PDB entry 7FL9 | X-ray diffraction, 1.59 A resolution | chains A and B

[Chain A]
Molecule: Pre-mRNA-splicing factor 8
Source organism: Saccharomyces cerevisiae S288C
UniProtKB: P33334 (PRP8_YEAST); residue numbers follow UniProt; this construct covers 1836-2090
Chain sequence (258 residues; each row starts with the number of its first residue):
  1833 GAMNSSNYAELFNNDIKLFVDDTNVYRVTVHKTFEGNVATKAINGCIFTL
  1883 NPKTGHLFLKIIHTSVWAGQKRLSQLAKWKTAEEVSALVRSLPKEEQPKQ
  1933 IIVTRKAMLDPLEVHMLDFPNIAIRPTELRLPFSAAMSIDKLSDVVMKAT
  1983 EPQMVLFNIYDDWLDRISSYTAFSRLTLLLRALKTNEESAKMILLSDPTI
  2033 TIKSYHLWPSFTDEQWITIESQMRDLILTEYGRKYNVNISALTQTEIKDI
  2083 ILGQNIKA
Not modelled in the structure: 2070-2090
Differences from the reference sequence: expression tag (1833-1835)
Small-molecule neighbours: VJO (N-(2,3-dihydro-1,4-benzodioxin-6-yl)methanesulfonamide): Tyr1840, Leu1843, Phe1844, Leu1961, Arg1962, Leu1963, Pro1964, Tyr2002, Phe2005, Ser2006, Thr2009, Arg2013
Curated features (UniProtKB/Swiss-Prot):
  - mutagenesis: Asp1853 (D1853A: Alters protein folding. Severely impaired growth. Strongly reduced growth at 35 degrees Celsius; when associated with A-1854; D1853N: Reduced growth at 30 degrees Celsius ...), Asp1854 (D1854A: Reduced growth at 30 degrees Celsius. Strongly reduced growth at 16 degrees Celsius. Strongly reduced growth at 35 degrees Celsius; when associated with A-1853 ...), Thr1855 (T1855A: Reduced growth at 30 degrees Celsius. Strongly reduced growth at 16 degrees Celsius), Thr1936 (T1936A: Reduced growth at 30 degrees Celsius. Strongly reduced growth at 16 degrees Celsius), Arg1937 (R1937K: Severely impaired growth. Reduced growth at 30 degrees Celsius. Strongly reduced growth at 16 degrees Celsius)

[Chain B]
Molecule: A1 cistron-splicing factor AAR2
Source organism: Saccharomyces cerevisiae S288C
UniProtKB: P32357 (AAR2_YEAST); aligned to UniProt positions 1-317 over residues 1-317
Chain sequence (308 residues; numbered -3 to 317; 13 numbers in that range are skipped by the numbering (no residue carries them; nothing is unmodelled there); the number before each row is that of its first residue; numbers below 1 keep their minus sign (Gly-3 is residue -3)):
    -3 GAMAMNTVPFTSAPIEVTIGIDQYSFNVKENQPFHGIKDIPIGHVHVIHF
    47 QHADNSSMRYGYWFDCRMGNFYIQYDPKDGLYKMMEERDGAKFENIVHNF
    97 KERQMMVSYPKIDEDDTWYNLTEFVQMDKIRKIVRKDENQFSYVDSSMTT
   147 VQENEL
   166 SSSSSDPAHSLNYTVINFKSREAIRPGHEMEDFLDKSYYLNTVMLQGIFK
   216 NSSNYFGELQFAFLNAMFFGNYGSSLQWHAMIELICSSATVPKHMLDKLD
   266 EILYYQIKTLPEQYSDILLNERVWNICLYSSFQKNSLHNTEKIMENKYPE
   316 LL
Not modelled in the structure: -3 to 0, 166-169
Differences from the reference sequence: expression tag (-3 to 0); conflict Ser166 (Leu153 in P32357), Ser167 (Lys154 in P32357), Ser170 (Asp in P32357)
Curated features (UniProtKB/Swiss-Prot):
  - region: Leu261 to Ile282 (Leucine-zipper)
  - modified residue: Ser253 (Phosphoserine), Thr274 (Phosphothreonine)

[Interface between chain A and chain B]
Contacting residue pairs (17; chain A residue first):
  Gln1907(A) - Met195(B)
  Gln1907(A) - Leu199(B)
  Leu1908(A) - Met195(B)  hydrophobic
  Trp1911(A) - Glu194(B)
  Trp1911(A) - Met195(B)  hydrophobic
  Trp1911(A) - Phe198(B)  hydrophobic
  Asp1942(A) - Lys184(B)  salt bridge
  Asp1942(A) - Phe198(B)
  Glu1945(A) - Lys184(B)  salt bridge
  Val1946(A) - Ile189(B)  hydrophobic
  Val1946(A) - Glu194(B)
  Val1946(A) - Phe198(B)  hydrophobic
  His1947(A) - Glu194(B)  salt bridge
  Leu1949(A) - Lys184(B)
  Leu1949(A) - Ser185(B)
  Leu1949(A) - Arg186(B)
  Asp1950(A) - Arg186(B)  salt bridge

[In short]
The interface between chain A and chain B involves 9 residues on one side and 8 on the other, with 4 salt
bridges. Polar pairs include Asp1942(A)-Lys184(B), Glu1945(A)-Lys184(B) and His1947(A)-Glu194(B). Chain A
binds compound VJO. UniProt lists 5 mutagenesis sites on chain A.
Chain A is Pre-mRNA-splicing factor 8 and chain B is A1 cistron-splicing factor AAR2, both from Saccharomyces
cerevisiae S288C; the structure, PanDDA analysis group deposition -- Aar2/RNaseH in complex with fragment
P05A08 from the F2X-Universal Library, was determined by X-ray diffraction, deposited together with 5ST0,
5ST1, 5ST2, 5ST3, 5ST4, 5ST5 and 248 further entries.
